Entry 6LJI (X-ray diffraction, 1.84 A resolution); this record covers chain A.

Chain A:
Molecule: Immunoglobulin G-binding protein G
Notes: fragment: GB1 domain
UniProt: P06654 (SPG1_STRSG); residues 1-56 here correspond to UniProt positions 227-282 (UniProt number = residue number + 226)
Amino-acid sequence (56 residues; row label = number of the first residue in the row):
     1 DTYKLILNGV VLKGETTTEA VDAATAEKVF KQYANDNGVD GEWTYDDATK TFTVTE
Differences from the reference sequence: engineered mutation Val-10 (Lys236 in P06654), Val-11 (Thr237 in P06654)
Modified residues: Val-10 (D-valine; DVA)

In short:
Chain A is Immunoglobulin G-binding protein G; the structure, X-ray structure of synthetic GB1 domain with
mutations K10(DVA), T11V, was determined by X-ray diffraction together with 6L91, 6L9B and 6L9D from the same
study.
